7EZW - chains A and B; structure by X-ray diffraction, 2.35 A resolution.

# Chain A
Molecule: Eukaryotic translation initiation factor 4E
From: Homo sapiens
UniProt: P06730 (IF4E_HUMAN); numbering as in UniProt (aligned over 1-217)
Amino-acid sequence (217 residues; each row starts with the number of its first residue):
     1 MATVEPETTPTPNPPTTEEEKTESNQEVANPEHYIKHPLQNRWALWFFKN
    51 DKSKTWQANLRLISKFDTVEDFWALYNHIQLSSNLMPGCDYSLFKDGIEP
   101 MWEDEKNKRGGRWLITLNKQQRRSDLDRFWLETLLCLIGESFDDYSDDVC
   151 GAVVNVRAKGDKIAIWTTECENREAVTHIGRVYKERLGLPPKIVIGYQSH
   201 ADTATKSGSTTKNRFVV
Unresolved in the structure: 1-35, 206-212
UniProt features mapped onto this chain:
  - region (EIF4EBP1/2/3 binding): H37 to Q40, W73 to N77, E132 to G139
  - binding site (mRNA): W56, Q57, W102, E103, R157 to K162, T205 to S207
  - site: K159 (Microbial infection: Interaction with potato virus Y VPg)
  - modified residue: A2 (N-acetylalanine), T22 (Phosphothreonine), S209 (Phosphoserine)
Metal / ion sites: Na+ near N77 (its only coordinating residue here)
What the authors report for this chain:
  - conformationally variable residues (loop rearrangement, side-chain flip): F48 to L60, W102
  - post-translational modification sites: S209

# Chain B
Molecule: Ala-cys-glu-met-gly-phe-phe-gln-asp-cys-gly
Amino-acid sequence (12 residues; numbered 1 to 12; the number before each row is that of its first residue):
     1 ACEMGFFQDCGX
Modified positions: NH2 (amino group) at position 12
Disulfide bonds: C2-C10
What the authors report for this chain:
  - contacts within the chain: E3-F6 (backbone contact), F7-D9 (backbone contact), F7-C10 (backbone contact)
  - mutagenesis - Q8A: unchanged binding to Eukaryotic translation initiation factor 4E (chain A)
  - mutagenesis - D9A: decreased binding to Eukaryotic translation initiation factor 4E (chain A)

# Chain A / chain B interface
Residue-residue contacts (26):
  W46(A) - M4(B)
  F48(A) - C2(B)  hydrophobic
  F48(A) - M4(B)
  F48(A) - F7(B)  hydrophobic
  W56(A) - F7(B)  hydrophobic
  D90(A) - E3(B)
  D90(A) - M4(B)  hydrogen bond (side chain-backbone)
  Y91(A) - M4(B)
  S92(A) - M4(B)  hydrogen bond
  P100(A) - M4(B)  hydrophobic
  P100(A) - G5(B)  hydrogen bond (backbone-backbone)
  P100(A) - F7(B)
  M101(A) - G5(B)
  W102(A) - G5(B)  hydrogen bond (backbone-backbone)
  W102(A) - F6(B)
  E103(A) - G5(B)
  E103(A) - Q8(B)
  R112(A) - E3(B)  salt bridge
  V153(A) - M4(B)  hydrophobic
  N155(A) - E3(B)
  R157(A) - C2(B)  hydrogen bond (side chain-backbone)
  R157(A) - E3(B)
  W166(A) - G5(B)
  W166(A) - F6(B)  hydrophobic
  H200(A) - F6(B)
  T203(A) - F6(B)
Also at the interface, not in a pair above, chain A (20 interface residues in all): F47, L60, A204
Also at the interface, not in a pair above, chain B (8 interface residues in all): C10
Interface features reported in the paper:
  - pairs named by the authors: W46(A)-M4(B) (hydrophobic contact), F48(A)-M4(B) (hydrophobic contact), F48(A)-F7(B) (pi stacking), W56(A)-F7(B) (pi stacking), L60(A)-M4(B) (hydrophobic contact), S92(A)-M4(B) (hydrogen bond), P100(A)-M4(B) (hydrophobic contact), P100(A)-F7(B) (hydrophobic contact), W102(A)-F6(B) (hydrophobic contact), E103(A)-F7(B) (water-mediated contact), R112(A)-E3(B) (salt bridge), R112(A)-M4(B) (water-mediated contact), N155(A)-E3(B) (water-mediated contact), N155(A)-M4(B) (water-mediated contact), R157(A)-C2(B), W166(A)-F6(B) (hydrophobic contact), H200(A)-F6(B) (hydrophobic contact), T203(A)-F6(B) (hydrophobic contact), A204(A)-F6(B) (hydrophobic contact)

# In short
The interface between chain A and chain B involves 20 residues on one side and 8 on the other, with 5 hydrogen
bonds and 1 salt bridge. Polar pairs include R112(A)-E3(B), D90(A)-M4(B) and S92(A)-M4(B). The authors report
hydrophobic contacts between W46(A) and M4(B), F48(A) and M4(B) and L60(A) and M4(B) among others; pi stacking
between F48(A) and F7(B) and W56(A) and F7(B); a hydrogen bond between S92(A) and M4(B). From the paper: D9A
of chain B reduces binding to Eukaryotic translation initiation factor 4E (chain A); a modification site at
S209(A).
Chain A is Eukaryotic translation initiation factor 4E (Homo sapiens) and chain B is
Ala-cys-glu-met-gly-phe-phe-gln-asp-cys-gly; the structure, Cyclic Peptide that Interacts with the eIF4E
Capped-mRNA Binding Site, was determined by X-ray diffraction.
